PDB entry 6PUM | X-ray diffraction, 1.96 A resolution | chains G and H of the 4 polymer chains in the assembly

# Chain G
Molecule: TCR alpha chain
From: Homo sapiens
Chain sequence (204 residues; numbered 0 to 203; the number before each row is that of its first residue; numbering starts at 0):
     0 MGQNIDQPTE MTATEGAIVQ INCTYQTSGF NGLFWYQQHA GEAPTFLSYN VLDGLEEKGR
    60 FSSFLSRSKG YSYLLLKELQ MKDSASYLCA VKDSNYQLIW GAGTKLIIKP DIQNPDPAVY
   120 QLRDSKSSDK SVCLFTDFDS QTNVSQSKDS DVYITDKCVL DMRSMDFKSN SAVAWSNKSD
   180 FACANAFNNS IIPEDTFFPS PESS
Disordered / not traced: 0, 203
Cystine bridges: Cys22-Cys88, Cys132-Cys182

# Chain H
Molecule: TCR beta chain
From: Homo sapiens
Chain sequence (246 residues; row label = number of the first residue in the row; numbering starts at 0):
     0 MNAGVTQTPK FQVLKTGQSM TLQCAQDMNH NSMYWYRQDP GMGLRLIYYS ASEGTTDKGE
    60 VPNGYNVSRL NKREFSLRLE SAAPSQTSVY FCASSVWTGE GSGELFFGEG SRLTVLEDLK
   120 NVFPPEVAVF EPSEAEISHT QKATLVCLAT GFYPDHVELS WWVNGKEVHS GVCTDPQPLK
   180 EQPALNDSRY ALSSRLRVSA TFWQNPRNHF RCQVQFYGLS ENDEWTQDRA KPVTQIVSAE
   240 AWGRAD
Disordered / not traced: 0, 245
Cystine bridges: Cys23-Cys91, Cys146-Cys211
Metal / ion sites: Na+: Tyr47, Pro61, Tyr64

# How chain G and chain H interact
Disulfides between the chains: Cys157(G)-Cys172(H)
Contacting residue pairs (99):
  Asn30(G) - Gly100(H)
  Phe33(G) - Gly100(H)
  Phe33(G) - Ser101(H)
  Phe33(G) - Gly102(H)
  Phe33(G) - Glu103(H)
  Tyr35(G) - Glu103(H)
  Tyr35(G) - Leu104(H)  hydrogen bond (side chain-backbone)
  Tyr35(G) - Phe106(H)  hydrophobic
  Gln37(G) - Gln37(H)  hydrogen bond
  Gln37(G) - Phe90(H)
  Glu41(G) - Phe90(H)
  Ala42(G) - Phe90(H)  hydrophobic
  Ala42(G) - Phe106(H)  hydrophobic
  Ala42(G) - Gly107(H)
  Pro43(G) - Phe106(H)
  Phe45(G) - Glu103(H)
  Tyr48(G) - Gly100(H)
  Tyr48(G) - Ser101(H)
  Lys91(G) - Glu99(H)  salt bridge
  Lys91(G) - Gly100(H)  hydrogen bond (side chain-backbone)
  Lys91(G) - Gly102(H)  hydrogen bond (side chain-backbone)
  Tyr95(G) - Gly98(H)
  Leu97(G) - Tyr35(H)
  Leu97(G) - Leu104(H)  hydrophobic
  Trp99(G) - Tyr35(H)  hydrogen bond
  Trp99(G) - Gly42(H)
  Trp99(G) - Leu43(H)
  Trp99(G) - Leu104(H)  hydrophobic
  Trp99(G) - Phe106(H)  hydrophobic
  Gly100(G) - Gly42(H)
  Ala101(G) - Gly40(H)
  Ala101(G) - Met41(H)
  Ala101(G) - Gly42(H)
  Asp115(G) - His138(H)  salt bridge
  Asp115(G) - Thr139(H)
  Tyr119(G) - Ser132(H)
  Tyr119(G) - Ala134(H)
  Tyr119(G) - Glu135(H)
  Tyr119(G) - His138(H)
  Tyr119(G) - Thr139(H)
  Gln120(G) - Ser132(H)
  Leu121(G) - Phe129(H)  hydrophobic
  Leu121(G) - Glu130(H)
  Leu121(G) - Pro131(H)  hydrophobic
  Leu121(G) - Thr143(H)
  Leu121(G) - Val145(H)  hydrophobic
  Arg122(G) - Phe129(H)
  Arg122(G) - Glu130(H)  hydrogen bond (backbone-backbone)
  Arg122(G) - Pro131(H)
  Arg122(G) - Glu133(H)
  Arg122(G) - Arg243(H)
  Ser124(G) - Val128(H)
  Ser124(G) - Phe129(H)
  Ser127(G) - Ala127(H)
  Ser127(G) - Phe129(H)
  Lys129(G) - Phe129(H)
  Lys129(G) - Leu147(H)
  Lys129(G) - Thr149(H)
  Val131(G) - Phe129(H)  hydrophobic
  Val131(G) - Leu147(H)  hydrophobic
  Leu133(G) - Thr143(H)
  Asp136(G) - Thr139(H)
  Asp136(G) - Arg196(H)  salt bridge
  Gln145(G) - Leu178(H)
  Tyr152(G) - Leu178(H)  hydrophobic
  Tyr152(G) - Glu180(H)
  Ile153(G) - Leu178(H)
  Thr154(G) - Asp174(H)
  Thr154(G) - Ser192(H)
  Thr154(G) - Arg194(H)  hydrogen bond
  Asp155(G) - Arg194(H)
  Cys157(G) - Cys172(H)  disulfide
  Cys157(G) - Thr173(H)
  Cys157(G) - Asp174(H)  hydrogen bond
  Cys157(G) - Arg194(H)  hydrogen bond
  Val158(G) - Cys172(H)  hydrogen bond (backbone-side chain)
  Leu159(G) - Gly170(H)
  Leu159(G) - Cys172(H)  hydrophobic
  Leu159(G) - Arg196(H)
  Asp160(G) - Ser169(H)
  Asp160(G) - Gly170(H)  hydrogen bond (backbone-backbone)
  Met161(G) - Lys141(H)
  Met161(G) - Arg196(H)
  Met161(G) - Val197(H)
  Met161(G) - Ser198(H)
  Arg162(G) - Ser169(H)  hydrogen bond (backbone-side chain)
  Met164(G) - Lys141(H)
  Met164(G) - Ser198(H)
  Phe166(G) - Lys141(H)
  Phe166(G) - Arg196(H)
  Ser168(G) - Arg196(H)  hydrogen bond
  Ser170(G) - Arg194(H)  hydrogen bond
  Ala171(G) - Arg194(H)
  Val172(G) - Arg194(H)
  Trp174(G) - Leu147(H)  hydrophobic
  Trp174(G) - Thr149(H)
  Trp174(G) - Ala190(H)  hydrophobic
  Phe196(G) - His138(H)
  Pro198(G) - Ala134(H)  hydrophobic
Also at the interface, not in a pair above, chain G (49 interface residues in all): Leu87, Asp123, Thr135
Also at the interface, not in a pair above, chain H (48 interface residues in all): Glu108, Val171

# In short
The interface between chain G and chain H involves 49 residues on one side and 48 on the other, with 1
disulfide bond, 14 hydrogen bonds and 3 salt bridges. Polar contacts include Lys91(G)-Glu99(H),
Asp115(G)-His138(H) and Asp136(G)-Arg196(H). Tyr47(H), Pro61(H) and Tyr64(H) form the Na+ site.
Chain G is TCR alpha chain and chain H is TCR beta chain, both from Homo sapiens; the structure, Structure of
human MAIT A-F7 TCR in complex with human MR1-2'D-5-OP-RU, was determined by X-ray diffraction, deposited
together with 6PUC, 6PUD, 6PUE, 6PUF, 6PUG, 6PUH and 4 further entries.
